PDB entry 7UXT | X-ray diffraction, 3.40 A resolution | chains B and A

== Chain B (and A) ==
Molecule: USG protein
Organism: Streptococcus equi
Notes: chain A of this document is another copy of the same molecule, construct and numbering; everything in this record applies to it too
UniProtKB: A0A8I2F269 (A0A8I2F269_9STRE); residues 1-473 here = UniProt positions 1-473
Sequence (497 residues; numbered -23 to 473; the number before each row is that of its first residue; numbers below 1 keep their minus sign (Met-23 is residue -23)):
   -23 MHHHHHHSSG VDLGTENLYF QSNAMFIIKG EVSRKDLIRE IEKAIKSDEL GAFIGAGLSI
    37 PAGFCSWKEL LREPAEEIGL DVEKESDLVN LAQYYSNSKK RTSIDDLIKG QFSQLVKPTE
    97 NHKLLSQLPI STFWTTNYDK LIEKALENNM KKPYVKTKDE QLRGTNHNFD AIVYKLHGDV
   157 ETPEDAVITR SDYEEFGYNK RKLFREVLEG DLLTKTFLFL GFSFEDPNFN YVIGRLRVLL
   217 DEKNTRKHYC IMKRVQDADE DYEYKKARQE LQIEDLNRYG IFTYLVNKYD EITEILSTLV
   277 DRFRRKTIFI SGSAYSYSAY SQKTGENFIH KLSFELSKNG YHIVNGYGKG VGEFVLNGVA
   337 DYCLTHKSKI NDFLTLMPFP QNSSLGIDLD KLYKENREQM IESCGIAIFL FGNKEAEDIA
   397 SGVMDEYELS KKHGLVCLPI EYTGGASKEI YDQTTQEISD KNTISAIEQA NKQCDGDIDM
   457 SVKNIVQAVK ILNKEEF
Unresolved in the structure: -23 to 3, 471-473 (chain A: -23 to 1, 471-473)
Differences from the reference sequence: expression tag (-23 to 0)
From the paper describing this entry:
  - catalytic residues: Asn113, His153 (citing earlier work)
  - mutagenesis - E170R/D251R: increased catalytic activity
  - mutagenesis - R166E/R254E: abolished catalytic activity on 3'cADPR
  - self-association interface (contacts with another copy of this molecule): Arg166, Glu170, Asp251, Arg254

== Interface between chain B and chain A ==
Pairs across the interface (65; chain B residue first):
  Ile54(B) with Leu247(A), hydrophobic
  Gly55(B) with Tyr240(A)
  Leu56(B) with Tyr240(A), hydrophobic; Leu247(A), hydrophobic
  Asp57(B) with Tyr240(A), hydrogen bond (backbone-side chain)
  Lys60(B) with Asp237(A), salt bridge; Tyr240(A); Arg244(A)
  Glu61(B) with Tyr240(A), hydrogen bond; Arg244(A), salt bridge
  Asp63(B) with Asn206(A)
  Asn66(B) with Asn206(A), hydrogen bond
  Gln69(B) with Asp251(A); Arg254(A)
  Tyr70(B) with Leu247(A); Gln248(A); Asp251(A)
  Asn73(B) with Asp251(A), hydrogen bond; Arg254(A)
  Arg166(B) with Asn206(A); Asp251(A), salt bridge; Arg254(A); Tyr255(A), hydrogen bond
  Ser167(B) with Arg254(A), hydrogen bond; Tyr255(A), hydrogen bond
  Glu170(B) with Ile209(A); Gly210(A); Arg213(A); Leu216(A); Tyr255(A), hydrogen bond
  Glu171(B) with Arg213(A), salt bridge; Leu216(A)
  Tyr174(B) with Arg213(A)
  Asn206(B) with Asp63(A), hydrogen bond; Asn66(A), hydrogen bond; Tyr207(A)
  Ile209(B) with Arg166(A); Glu170(A)
  Gly210(B) with Glu170(A)
  Arg213(B) with Glu170(A); Glu171(A), salt bridge; Tyr174(A)
  Leu216(B) with Ser167(A); Glu170(A)
  Asp237(B) with Lys60(A), salt bridge
  Tyr240(B) with Leu56(A), hydrophobic; Asp57(A); Lys60(A); Glu61(A), hydrogen bond
  Arg244(B) with Leu56(A); Lys60(A); Glu61(A), salt bridge
  Leu247(B) with Leu56(A), hydrophobic
  Gln248(B) with Tyr70(A), hydrogen bond
  Asp251(B) with Gln69(A); Tyr70(A); Asn73(A), hydrogen bond; Arg166(A), salt bridge
  Arg254(B) with Gln69(A), hydrogen bond; Asn73(A); Arg166(A); Ser167(A), hydrogen bond
  Tyr255(B) with Arg166(A), hydrogen bond; Ser167(A); Glu170(A), hydrogen bond
Other interface residues (no listed pair), chain B (31 interface residues in all): Tyr207, Ala243
Other interface residues (no listed pair), chain A (32 interface residues in all): Ile54, Gly55, Ser74, Ala243

== Overview ==
31 residues of chain B and 32 residues of chain A are in contact; the contacts include 17 hydrogen bonds and 8
salt bridges. Among the polar pairs are Lys60(B)-Asp237(A), Glu61(B)-Arg244(A) and Arg166(B)-Asp251(A). The
paper reports catalytic residues Asn113(B) and His153(B); E170R/D251R of chain B increase catalytic activity.
Chain B and chain A are both USG protein (Streptococcus equi); the structure, Crystal structure of ligand-free
SeThsA, was determined by X-ray diffraction (same publication as 7UWG, 7UXR and 7UXU).
